Entry 2E01 (X-ray diffraction, 1.73 A resolution); this record covers chain A.

# Chain A
Protein: Cysteine proteinase 1
Organism: Saccharomyces cerevisiae
Notes: EC 3.4.22.40
UniProtKB: Q01532 (BLH1_YEAST); aligned to UniProt positions 1-453 over residues 1-453 (the alignment contains insertions or deletions, so no single offset holds)
Sequence (457 residues; each row starts with the number of its first residue; numbers below 1 keep their minus sign (Phe-3 is residue -3)):
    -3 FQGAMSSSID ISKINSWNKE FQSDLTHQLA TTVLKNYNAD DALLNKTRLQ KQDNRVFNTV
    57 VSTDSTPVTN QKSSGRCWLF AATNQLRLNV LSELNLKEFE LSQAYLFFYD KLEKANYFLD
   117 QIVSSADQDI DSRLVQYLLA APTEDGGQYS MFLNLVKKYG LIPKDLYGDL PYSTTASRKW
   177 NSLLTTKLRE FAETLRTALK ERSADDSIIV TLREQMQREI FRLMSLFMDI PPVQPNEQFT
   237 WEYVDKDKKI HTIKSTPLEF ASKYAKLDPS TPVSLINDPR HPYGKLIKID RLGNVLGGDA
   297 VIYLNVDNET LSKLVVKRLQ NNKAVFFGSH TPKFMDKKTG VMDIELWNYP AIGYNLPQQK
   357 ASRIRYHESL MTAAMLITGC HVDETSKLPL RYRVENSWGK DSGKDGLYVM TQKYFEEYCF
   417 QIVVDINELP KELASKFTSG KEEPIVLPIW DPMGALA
Not modelled in the structure: 59-70
Sequence notes: expression tag (-3 to 0); engineered mutation Ala369 (His in Q01532)
From the paper describing this entry:
  - catalytic residues: Asn392
  - conformationally variable residues (loop rearrangement, order/disorder transition, side-chain flip): Thr65 to Gly71, Glu391, Asn392, Ser393, Gly395, Ala453
  - contacts within the chain: Thr374-Glu391, Asn392-Ser393 (hydrogen bond), Asn392-Trp394 (hydrogen bond), Gly395-Ser398 (backbone contact)
  - catalytic residues: Gln67, Cys73 (citing earlier work)

# In short
From the paper: catalytic residues Asn392, Gln67 and Cys73; conformational variability at Thr65, Glu391 and
Asn392 among others.
Chain A is Cysteine proteinase 1 (Saccharomyces cerevisiae); the structure, Crystal structure of H369A mutant
of yeast bleomycin hydrolase, was determined by X-ray diffraction together with 2E00, 2DZY, 2DZZ, 2E02 and
2E03 from the same study.
